Entry 8ZIQ (electron microscopy, 2.84 A resolution); this record covers chains K and L of the 18 polymer chains in the assembly.

== Chain K (and L) ==
Molecule: DUF4297
From: Agrobacterium tumefaciens
Notes: chain L of this document is another copy of the same molecule, construct and numbering; everything in this record applies to it too
Amino-acid sequence (397 residues; each row starts with the number of its first residue):
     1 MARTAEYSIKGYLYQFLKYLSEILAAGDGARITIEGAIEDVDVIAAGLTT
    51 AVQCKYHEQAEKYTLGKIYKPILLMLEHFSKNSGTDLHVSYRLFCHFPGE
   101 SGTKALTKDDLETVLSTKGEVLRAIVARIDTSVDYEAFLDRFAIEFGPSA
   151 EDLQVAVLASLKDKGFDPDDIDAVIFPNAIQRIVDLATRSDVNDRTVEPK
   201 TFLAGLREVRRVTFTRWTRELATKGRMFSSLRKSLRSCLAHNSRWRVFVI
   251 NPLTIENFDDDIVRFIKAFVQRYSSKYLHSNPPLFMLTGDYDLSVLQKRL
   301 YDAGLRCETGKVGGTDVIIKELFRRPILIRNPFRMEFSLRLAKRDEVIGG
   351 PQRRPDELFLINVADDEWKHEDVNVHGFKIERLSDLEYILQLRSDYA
Not modelled in the structure: 1-4, 41-43, 85-88 (chain L: 1-221, 397)

== Interface between chain K and chain L ==
Contacting residue pairs (16; chain K residue first):
  Q297(K) with V312(L); G313(L)
  Y301(K) with V312(L), hydrophobic; I318(L); E321(L), hydrogen bond
  V312(K) with Y301(L), hydrophobic
  G313(K) with Q297(L)
  E321(K) with Y301(L); R306(L), salt bridge
  R324(K) with R306(L)
  I327(K) with I327(L), hydrophobic; I329(L), hydrophobic; R334(L)
  R334(K) with R324(L); R325(L)
  E336(K) with E336(L)
Also at the interface, not in a pair above, chain K (15 interface residues in all): S294, K298, R306, D316, I318, I329
Also at the interface, not in a pair above, chain L (15 interface residues in all): S294, K298

== Overview ==
Chain K and chain L each contribute 15 residues to their interface; the contacts include 1 hydrogen bond and 1
salt bridge. Polar contacts include E321(K)-R306(L) and Y301(K)-E321(L).
Chain K and chain L are both DUF4297 (Agrobacterium tumefaciens); the structure, HerA-DUF4297 complex with
DNA, was determined by electron microscopy (same publication as 8ZGI, 8ZIR, 8ZIS and 8ZIT).
